7AI7 - chains A and D of the 4 polymer chains in the assembly; structure by electron microscopy, 3.90 A resolution.

Chain A:
Protein: DNA mismatch repair protein MutS
Source organism: Escherichia coli (strain K12)
UniProt: P23909 (MUTS_ECOLI); residues 1-853 here = UniProt positions 1-853
Chain sequence (853 residues; each row starts with the number of its first residue):
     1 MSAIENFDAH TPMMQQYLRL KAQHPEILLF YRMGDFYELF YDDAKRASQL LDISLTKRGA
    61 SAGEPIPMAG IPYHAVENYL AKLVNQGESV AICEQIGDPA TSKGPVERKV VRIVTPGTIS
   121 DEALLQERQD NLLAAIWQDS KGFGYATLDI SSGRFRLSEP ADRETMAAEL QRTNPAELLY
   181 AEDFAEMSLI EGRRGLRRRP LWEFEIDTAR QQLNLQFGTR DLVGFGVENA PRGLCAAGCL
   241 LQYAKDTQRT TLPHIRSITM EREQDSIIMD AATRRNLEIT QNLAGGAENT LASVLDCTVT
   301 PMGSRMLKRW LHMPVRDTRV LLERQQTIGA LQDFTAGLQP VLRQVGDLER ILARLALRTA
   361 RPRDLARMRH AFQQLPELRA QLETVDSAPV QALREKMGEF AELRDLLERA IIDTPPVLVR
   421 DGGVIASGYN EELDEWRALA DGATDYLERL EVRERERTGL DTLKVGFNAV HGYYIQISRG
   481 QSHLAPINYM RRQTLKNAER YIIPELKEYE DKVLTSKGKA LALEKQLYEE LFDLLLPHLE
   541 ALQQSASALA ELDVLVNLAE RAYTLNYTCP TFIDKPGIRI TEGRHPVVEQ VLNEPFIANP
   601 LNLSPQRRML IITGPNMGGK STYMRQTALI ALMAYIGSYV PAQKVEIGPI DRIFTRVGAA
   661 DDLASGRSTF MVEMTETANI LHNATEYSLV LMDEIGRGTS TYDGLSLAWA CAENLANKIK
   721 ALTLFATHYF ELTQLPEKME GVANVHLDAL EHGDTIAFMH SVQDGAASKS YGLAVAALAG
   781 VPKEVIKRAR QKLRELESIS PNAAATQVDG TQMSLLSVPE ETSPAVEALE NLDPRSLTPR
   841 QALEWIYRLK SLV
Not modelled in the structure: 1-7, 799-853
Sequence notes: conflict Arg-835 (Asp in P23909)
Small-molecule neighbours:
  - ADP (adenosine-5'-diphosphate), molecule 1: Val-588, Leu-592, Pro-595, Phe-596, Ile-597, Asn-599, Asn-616, Met-617, Gly-618, Gly-619, Lys-620, Ser-621, Thr-622, Asp-693, His-728, His-760
  - ADP, molecule 2: Asp-661, Leu-663, Gly-666, Arg-667, Ser-668, Thr-669
Swiss-Prot annotation at these positions:
  - binding site (ATP): Gly-614 to Ser-621

Chain D:
Molecule: 14-nt DNA strand
Sequence (14 nucleotides; row label = number of the first residue in the row):
     1 CTTAGCTTAG GATC

Interface between chain A and chain D:
Contacting residue pairs - 19 pairs, chain A then chain D:
  Thr-11(A) / DG11(D)  phosphate contact
  Thr-11(A) / DA12(D)  phosphate contact
  Pro-12(A) / DG11(D)  phosphate contact
  Met-13(A) / DG10(D)  phosphate contact
  Met-13(A) / DG11(D)  hydrogen bond to the phosphate
  Met-33(A) / DT8(D)  base contact
  Met-33(A) / DA9(D)  base contact
  Gly-34(A) / DT8(D)  sugar contact
  Gly-34(A) / DA9(D)  sugar contact
  Asp-35(A) / DT7(D)  phosphate contact
  Asp-35(A) / DT8(D)  hydrogen bond to the sugar
  Phe-36(A) / DT7(D)  base contact
  Phe-36(A) / DT8(D)  base contact
  Arg-58(A) / DA9(D)  base contact
  Arg-58(A) / DG10(D)  hydrogen bond to the base
  Pro-99(A) / DA9(D)  phosphate contact
  Pro-99(A) / DG10(D)  phosphate contact
  Pro-105(A) / DG10(D)  phosphate contact
  Val-106(A) / DG10(D)  hydrogen bond to the phosphate
Also at the interface, not in a pair above, chain A (13 interface residues in all): Gln-95, Arg-108

In short:
13 residues of chain A and 6 residues of chain D are in contact; the contacts include 4 hydrogen bonds. Polar
pairs include Arg-58(A)/DG10(D), Asp-35(A)/DT8(D) and Met-13(A)/DG11(D). Bound to chain A: ADP. Curated
annotation (UniProt) lists 8 ATP-binding residues on chain A.
Chain A is DNA mismatch repair protein MutS (Escherichia coli (strain K12)) and chain D is a 14-nt DNA strand;
the structure, MutS in Intermediate state, was determined by electron microscopy (same publication as 7AI5,
7AI6, 7AIB and 7AIC).
